PDB entry 5MOF | X-ray diffraction, 1.45 A resolution | chain A

# Chain A
Name: 2-oxoglutarate-dependent ethylene/succinate-forming enzyme
Organism: Pseudomonas savastanoi pv. phaseolicola
Notes: EC 1.13.12.19, 1.14.11.34
UniProt: P32021 (EFE_PSESH); residues 3-350 here = UniProt positions 3-350
Chain sequence (359 residues; numbered -8 to 350; the number before each row is that of its first residue; numbers below 1 keep their minus sign (Met-8 is residue -8)):
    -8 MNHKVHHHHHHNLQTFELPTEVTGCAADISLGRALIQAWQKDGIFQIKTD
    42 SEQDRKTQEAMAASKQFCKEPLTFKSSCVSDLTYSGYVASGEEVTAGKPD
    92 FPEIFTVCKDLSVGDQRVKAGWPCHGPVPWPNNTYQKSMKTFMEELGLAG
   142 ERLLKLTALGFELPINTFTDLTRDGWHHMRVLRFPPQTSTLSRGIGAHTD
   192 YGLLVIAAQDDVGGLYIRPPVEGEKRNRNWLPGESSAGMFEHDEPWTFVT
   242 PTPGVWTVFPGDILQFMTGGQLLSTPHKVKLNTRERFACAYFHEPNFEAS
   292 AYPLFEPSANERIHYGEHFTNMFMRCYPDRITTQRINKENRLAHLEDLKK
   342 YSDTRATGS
Not modelled in the structure: -8 to 2, 346-350
Construct notes: initiating methionine (-8); expression tag (-7 to 2)
Ion coordination: Mn2+ site 1: His189, Asp191, His268 (together with 2-oxoglutaric acid); Mn2+ site 2 near Cys317 (its only coordinating residue here)
Small-molecule neighbours:
  - 2-oxoglutaric acid (AKG), molecule 1: Arg171, Leu173, Phe175, Ile186, His189, Asp191, Leu206, His268, Val270, Arg277, Ala279, Ala281, Phe283
  - 2-oxoglutaric acid (AKG), molecule 2: Thr181, Leu182, Ser183, Arg184
Curated features (UniProtKB/Swiss-Prot):
  - binding site (Fe cation): His189, His268
From the paper describing this entry:
  - Mn2+ coordination: His189, Asp191, His268
  - binding site for 2-oxoglutaric acid: Leu173, Phe175, Ile186, Leu206, Val270, Arg277, Ala279, Ala281, Phe283
  - mutagenesis - E84D, E84Q, R171A, R171K: abolished catalytic activity on ethylene
  - mutagenesis - E84Q, R171K: abolished catalytic activity on succinate nor P5C
  - mutagenesis - Y192F (5% of wild type), R316A, R316K, Y318F (65% of wild type): decreased catalytic activity on ethylene

# In short
Ligands of chain A: 2-oxoglutaric acid. His189, Asp191 and His268 coordinate Mn2+ site 1. UniProt lists Fe
cation-binding residues His189 and His268. The paper reports a binding site for 2-oxoglutaric acid at Leu173,
Phe175 and Ile186 among others; E84D, E84Q and R171A, among others, abolish catalytic activity on ethylene; 8
substitutions were tested in all.
Chain A is 2-oxoglutarate-dependent ethylene/succinate-forming enzyme (Pseudomonas savastanoi pv.
phaseolicola); the structure, Ethylene Forming Enzyme from Pseudomonas syringae pv. phaseolicola - I222
crystal form in complex with manganese ..., was determined by X-ray diffraction (same publication as 5LSQ and
5LUN).
